Entry 7EH2 (X-ray diffraction, 3.34 A resolution); this record covers chains A and B of the 9 polymer chains in the assembly.

# Chain A (and B)
Molecule: DNA-directed RNA polymerase subunit alpha
Source organism: Thermus thermophilus HB8
Notes: EC 2.7.7.6; chain B of this document is another copy of the same molecule, construct and numbering; everything in this record applies to it too
UniProt: Q5SHR6 (RPOA_THET8); residue numbers follow UniProt; this construct covers 1-315
Chain sequence (315 residues; each row starts with the number of its first residue):
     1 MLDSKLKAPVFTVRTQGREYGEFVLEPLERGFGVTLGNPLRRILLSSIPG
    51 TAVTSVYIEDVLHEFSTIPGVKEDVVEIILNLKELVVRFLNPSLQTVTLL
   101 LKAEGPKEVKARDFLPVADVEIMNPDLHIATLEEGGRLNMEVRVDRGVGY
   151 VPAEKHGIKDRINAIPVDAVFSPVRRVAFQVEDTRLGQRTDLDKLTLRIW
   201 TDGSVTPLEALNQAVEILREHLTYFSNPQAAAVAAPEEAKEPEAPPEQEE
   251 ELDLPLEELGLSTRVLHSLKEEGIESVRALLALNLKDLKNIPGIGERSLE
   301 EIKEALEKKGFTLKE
Not modelled in the structure: 1-3, 233-315 (chain B: 1-6, 229-315)

# How chain A and chain B interact
Pairs across the interface - 61 pairs, chain A then chain B:
  Ala-8(A) / Tyr-224(B)  hydrophobic
  Pro-9(A) / Tyr-224(B)
  Phe-11(A) / Tyr-224(B)
  Phe-11(A) / Phe-225(B)  hydrophobic
  Phe-11(A) / Ser-226(B)
  Phe-11(A) / Asn-227(B)
  Phe-11(A) / Pro-228(B)
  Leu-25(A) / Tyr-224(B)
  Leu-28(A) / His-221(B)
  Gly-31(A) / Arg-42(B)  hydrogen bond (backbone-side chain)
  Phe-32(A) / Ile-43(B)  hydrophobic
  Phe-32(A) / Ser-47(B)
  Phe-32(A) / Ile-217(B)  hydrophobic
  Phe-32(A) / His-221(B)
  Val-34(A) / Arg-42(B)
  Thr-35(A) / Pro-39(B)
  Thr-35(A) / Arg-42(B)  hydrogen bond
  Thr-35(A) / Ile-43(B)
  Leu-36(A) / Leu-218(B)  hydrophobic
  Leu-36(A) / His-221(B)
  Leu-36(A) / Leu-222(B)  hydrophobic
  Leu-36(A) / Phe-225(B)  hydrophobic
  Pro-39(A) / Thr-35(B)
  Pro-39(A) / Pro-39(B)  hydrophobic
  Leu-40(A) / Phe-225(B)  hydrophobic
  Arg-42(A) / Gly-31(B)  hydrogen bond (side chain-backbone)
  Arg-42(A) / Val-34(B)
  Arg-42(A) / Thr-35(B)  hydrogen bond
  Ile-43(A) / Phe-32(B)  hydrophobic
  Ser-47(A) / Phe-32(B)
  Leu-211(A) / Phe-225(B)  hydrophobic
  Val-215(A) / Leu-222(B)
  Val-215(A) / Phe-225(B)  hydrophobic
  Ile-217(A) / Phe-32(B)  hydrophobic
  Leu-218(A) / Leu-36(B)  hydrophobic
  Leu-218(A) / Leu-222(B)  hydrophobic
  Arg-219(A) / Arg-219(B)
  Arg-219(A) / Leu-222(B)
  His-221(A) / Phe-32(B)
  His-221(A) / Leu-36(B)
  Leu-222(A) / Val-215(B)
  Leu-222(A) / Leu-218(B)  hydrophobic
  Leu-222(A) / Arg-219(B)
  Leu-222(A) / Leu-222(B)  hydrophobic
  Tyr-224(A) / Pro-9(B)  hydrophobic
  Tyr-224(A) / Phe-11(B)
  Phe-225(A) / Phe-11(B)
  Phe-225(A) / Leu-25(B)  hydrophobic
  Phe-225(A) / Leu-40(B)  hydrophobic
  Phe-225(A) / Asn-212(B)
  Asn-227(A) / Phe-11(B)
  Pro-228(A) / Phe-11(B)
  Pro-228(A) / Val-13(B)  hydrophobic
  Gln-229(A) / Phe-11(B)  hydrogen bond (backbone-backbone)
  Gln-229(A) / Thr-12(B)
  Gln-229(A) / Val-13(B)  hydrogen bond (backbone-backbone)
  Ala-230(A) / Thr-12(B)
  Ala-230(A) / Val-13(B)
  Ala-231(A) / Thr-12(B)
  Ala-231(A) / Val-13(B)
  Ala-231(A) / Arg-14(B)
Interface residues without a listed pair, chain A (32 interface residues in all): Val-13, Ser-46, Ser-226
Interface residues without a listed pair, chain B (31 interface residues in all): Leu-28, Ser-46, Leu-211

# In short
Chain A and chain B form an interface of 32 and 31 residues respectively, with 6 hydrogen bonds. Among the
polar pairs are Gly-31(A)/Arg-42(B), Thr-35(A)/Arg-42(B) and Gln-229(A)/Phe-11(B).
Both chains are DNA-directed RNA polymerase subunit alpha (Thermus thermophilus HB8). Entry 7EH2 (Thermus
thermophilus transcription initiation complex containing a template-strand pyrimidine at position TSS-2 and
GpG RNA primer) was determined by X-ray diffraction, deposited together with 7EH0 and 7EH1.
